6R4Z - chains A and E; structure by X-ray diffraction, 1.05 A resolution.

# Chain A
Protein: Pro-Pro endopeptidase
Organism: Peptoclostridium difficile
Notes: EC 3.4.24.89
UniProt: Q183R7 (PPEP1_PEPD6); residues 27-220 here = UniProt positions 27-220
Amino-acid sequence (198 residues; numbered 23 to 220; the number before each row is that of its first residue):
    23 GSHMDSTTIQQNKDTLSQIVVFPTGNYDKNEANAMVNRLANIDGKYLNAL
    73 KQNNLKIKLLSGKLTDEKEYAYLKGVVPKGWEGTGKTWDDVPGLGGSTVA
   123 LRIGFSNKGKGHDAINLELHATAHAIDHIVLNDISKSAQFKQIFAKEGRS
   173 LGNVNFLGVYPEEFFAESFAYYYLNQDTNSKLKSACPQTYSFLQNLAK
Construct notes: expression tag (23-26); conflict Ala143 (Glu in Q183R7), Phe178 (Tyr in Q183R7)
Bound ions: Ni2+: Gly23, Ser24, His25; Zn2+: His142, His146, Glu185 (shared with Pro4(E) of chain E)
Curated features (UniProtKB/Swiss-Prot):
  - region (Interacts with substrate peptide): Lys101 to Trp103, Gly117 to Ser119
  - binding site (Zn(2+)): His142, His146, Glu185
  - site (Interacts with substrate peptide): Asp135, His142
  - mutagenesis: Gly117 to Thr120 (Becomes unable to cleave VNPPVP, nor is able to cleave PLPPVP, the optimal substrate peptide for PPEP-2 from P.alvei), His146 (H146A: Not able to bind zinc. Highly reduced activity on fibronectin. Loss of activity on fibrinogen)
Reported in the primary citation:
  - specificity-determining residues: Val113 (proposed by the authors, not directly observed)
  - mutagenesis - K101A, K101E, K101E/E184K, E184K: decreased catalytic activity
  - mutagenesis - K101R: unchanged catalytic activity
  - mutagenesis - E184A: decreased catalytic activity on Abz-PP-Dnp
  - mutagenesis - E184A: decreased catalytic activity on Abz-AP-Dnp
  - mutagenesis - E184A: decreased catalytic activity on Abz-PA-Dnp
  - mutagenesis - W103A, W103F, W103H, W103Y: unchanged stability
  - mutagenesis - W103A, W103F, W103H, W103Y: abolished catalytic activity
  - catalytic residues: Lys101 (proposed by the authors, not directly observed)

# Chain E
Protein: Ace-glu-val-asn-pro
Amino-acid sequence (5 residues; each row starts with the number of its first residue; numbering starts at 0):
     0 XEVNP
Modified residues: ACE (acetyl group) at position 0
Bound ions: Zn2+: Pro4 (shared with His142(A), His146(A), Glu185(A) of chain A)

# Interface between chain A and chain E
Contacting residue pairs - 26 pairs, chain A then chain E:
  Tyr94(A) - Val2(E)
  Pro100(A) - Pro4(E)  hydrophobic
  Lys101(A) - Asn3(E)  hydrogen bond
  Lys101(A) - Pro4(E)
  Trp103(A) - Pro4(E)
  Trp110(A) - Asn3(E)
  Trp110(A) - Pro4(E)
  Gly115(A) - Asn3(E)
  Gly115(A) - Pro4(E)
  Leu116(A) - Val2(E)  hydrophobic
  Leu116(A) - Asn3(E)
  Gly117(A) - Val2(E)
  Gly117(A) - Asn3(E)  hydrogen bond (backbone-backbone)
  Gly118(A) - Glu1(E)
  Gly118(A) - Asn3(E)
  Ser119(A) - ACE_0(E)
  Ser119(A) - Glu1(E)  hydrogen bond (backbone-backbone)
  His142(A) - Pro4(E)  hydrogen bond (side chain-backbone)
  His146(A) - Asn3(E)
  His146(A) - Pro4(E)  hydrogen bond (side chain-backbone)
  His150(A) - Glu1(E)  salt bridge
  Lys158(A) - Glu1(E)  salt bridge
  Phe178(A) - Pro4(E)
  Glu184(A) - Asn3(E)
  Glu185(A) - Asn3(E)
  Glu185(A) - Pro4(E)
Interface residues without a listed pair, chain A (20 interface residues in all): Val113, Thr120, Asp155

# In short
Chain A and chain E form an interface of 20 and 5 residues respectively, with 5 hydrogen bonds and 2 salt
bridges. Among the polar pairs are His150(A)-Glu1(E), Lys158(A)-Glu1(E) and Lys101(A)-Asn3(E). From the paper:
the catalytic residue Lys101(A); K101A, K101E and K101E/E184K of chain A, among others, reduce catalytic
activity; 10 substitutions were tested in all.
Here chain A is Pro-Pro endopeptidase (Peptoclostridium difficile) and chain E is Ace-glu-val-asn-pro. Entry
6R4Z (Crystal structure of holo PPEP-1(E143A/Y178F) in complex with product peptide Ac-EVNP-CO2 (substrate
peptide: Ac-EVNPPVP-CONH2)) was determined by X-ray diffraction (same publication as 6R4W, 6R4X, 6R50, 6R51,
6R57, 6R59, 6R5B and 6R5C).
